Entry 9KNT (electron microscopy, 3.40 A resolution); this record covers chains A and D of the 4 polymer chains in the assembly.

Chain A:
Molecule: RNA-directed RNA polymerase L
Organism: Measles virus strain Ichinose-B95a
Notes: EC 2.7.7.48, 3.6.1.-, 2.7.7.88, 2.1.1.375
UniProt: Q9WMB3 (L_MEASC); residue numbers follow UniProt; this construct covers 1-2183
Sequence (2183 residues; numbered 1 to 2183; the number before each row is that of its first residue):
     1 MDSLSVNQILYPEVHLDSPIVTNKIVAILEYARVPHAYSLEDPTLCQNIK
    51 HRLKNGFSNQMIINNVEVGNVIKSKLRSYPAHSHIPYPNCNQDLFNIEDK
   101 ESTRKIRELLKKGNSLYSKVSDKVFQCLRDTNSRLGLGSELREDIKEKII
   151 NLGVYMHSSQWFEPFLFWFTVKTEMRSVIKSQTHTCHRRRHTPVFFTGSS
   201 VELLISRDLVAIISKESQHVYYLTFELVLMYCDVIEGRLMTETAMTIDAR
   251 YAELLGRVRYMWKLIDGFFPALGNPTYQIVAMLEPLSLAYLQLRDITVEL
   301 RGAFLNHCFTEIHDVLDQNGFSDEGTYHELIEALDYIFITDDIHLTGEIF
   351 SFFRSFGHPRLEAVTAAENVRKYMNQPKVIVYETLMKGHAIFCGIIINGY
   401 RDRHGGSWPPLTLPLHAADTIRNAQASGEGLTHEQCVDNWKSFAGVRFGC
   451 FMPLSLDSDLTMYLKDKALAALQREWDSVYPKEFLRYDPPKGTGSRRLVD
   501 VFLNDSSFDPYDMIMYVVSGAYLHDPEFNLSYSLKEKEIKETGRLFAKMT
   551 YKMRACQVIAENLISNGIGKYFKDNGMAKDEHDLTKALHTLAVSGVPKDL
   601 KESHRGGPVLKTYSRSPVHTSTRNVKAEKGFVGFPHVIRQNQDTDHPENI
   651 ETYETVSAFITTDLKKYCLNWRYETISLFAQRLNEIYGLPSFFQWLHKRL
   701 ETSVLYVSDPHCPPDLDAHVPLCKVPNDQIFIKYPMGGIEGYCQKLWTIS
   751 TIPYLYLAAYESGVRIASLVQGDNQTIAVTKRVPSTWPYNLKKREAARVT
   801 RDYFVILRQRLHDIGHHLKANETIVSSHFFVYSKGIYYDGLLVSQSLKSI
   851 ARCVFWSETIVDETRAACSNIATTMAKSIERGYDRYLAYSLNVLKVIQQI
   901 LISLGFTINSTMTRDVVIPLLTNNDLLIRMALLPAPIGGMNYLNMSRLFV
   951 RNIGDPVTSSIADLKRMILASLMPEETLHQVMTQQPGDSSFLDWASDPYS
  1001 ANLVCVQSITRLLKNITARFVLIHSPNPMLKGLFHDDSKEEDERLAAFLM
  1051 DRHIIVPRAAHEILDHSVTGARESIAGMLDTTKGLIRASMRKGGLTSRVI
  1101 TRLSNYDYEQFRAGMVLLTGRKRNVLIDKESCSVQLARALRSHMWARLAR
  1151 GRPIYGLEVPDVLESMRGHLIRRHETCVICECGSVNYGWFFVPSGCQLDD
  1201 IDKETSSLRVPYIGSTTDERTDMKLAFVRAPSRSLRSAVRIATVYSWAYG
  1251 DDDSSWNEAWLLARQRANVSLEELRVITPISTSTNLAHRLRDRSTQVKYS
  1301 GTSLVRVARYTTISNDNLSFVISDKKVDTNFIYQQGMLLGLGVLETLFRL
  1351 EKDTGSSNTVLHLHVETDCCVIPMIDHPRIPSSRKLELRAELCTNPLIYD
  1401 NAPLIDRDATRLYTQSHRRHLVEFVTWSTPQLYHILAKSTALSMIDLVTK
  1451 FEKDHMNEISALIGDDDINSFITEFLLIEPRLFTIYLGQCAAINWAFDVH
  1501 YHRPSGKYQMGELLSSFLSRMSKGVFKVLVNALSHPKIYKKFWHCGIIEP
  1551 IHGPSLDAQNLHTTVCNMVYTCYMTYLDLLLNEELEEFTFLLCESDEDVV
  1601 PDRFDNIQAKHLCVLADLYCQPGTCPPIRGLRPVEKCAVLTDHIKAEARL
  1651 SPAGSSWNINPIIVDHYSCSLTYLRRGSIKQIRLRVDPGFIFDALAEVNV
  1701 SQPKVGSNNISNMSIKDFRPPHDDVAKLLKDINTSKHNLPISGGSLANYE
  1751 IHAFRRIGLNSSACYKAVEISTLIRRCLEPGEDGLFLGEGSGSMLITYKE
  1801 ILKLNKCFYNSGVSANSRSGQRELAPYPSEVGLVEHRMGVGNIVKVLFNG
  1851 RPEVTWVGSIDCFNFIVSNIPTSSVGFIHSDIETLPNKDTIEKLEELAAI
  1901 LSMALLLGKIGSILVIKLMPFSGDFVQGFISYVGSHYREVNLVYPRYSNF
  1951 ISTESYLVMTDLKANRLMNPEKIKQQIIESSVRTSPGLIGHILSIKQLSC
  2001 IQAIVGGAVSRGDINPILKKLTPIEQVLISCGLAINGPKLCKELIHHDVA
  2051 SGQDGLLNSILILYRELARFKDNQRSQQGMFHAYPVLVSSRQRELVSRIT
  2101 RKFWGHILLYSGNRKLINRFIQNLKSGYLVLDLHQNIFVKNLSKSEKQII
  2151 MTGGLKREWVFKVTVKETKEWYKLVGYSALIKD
Unresolved in the structure: 1-6, 575-651, 1202-1231, 1286-1301, 1405-2183
Ion coordination: Zn2+ site 1: C1132, C1369, C1370; Zn2+ site 2: C1180, H1362
Ligand contacts: A1EF9 (2-methyl-N-[4-[(2S)-2-(2-morpholin-4-ylethyl)piperidin-1-yl]sulfonylphenyl]-5-(trifluoromethyl)pyrazole-3-carboxamide): L664, Y667, C668, W671, I739, E740, G741, Q744, W747, T748, T751, L755, G772, D773, Q775, L811, H816

Chain D:
Molecule: Phosphoprotein
Organism: Measles virus strain Ichinose-B95a
UniProt: Q9WMB4 (PHOSP_MEASC); residues 1-507 here = UniProt positions 1-507
Sequence (507 residues; row label = number of the first residue in the row):
     1 MAEEQARHVKNGLECIRALKAEPIGSLAVEEAMAAWSEISDNPGQDRATC
    51 KEEEAGSSGLSKPCLSAIGSTEGGAPRIRGQGSGESDDDAETLGIPSRNL
   101 QASSTGLQCYHVYDHSGEAVKGIQDADSIMVQSGLDGDSTLSGGDDESEN
   151 SDVDIGEPDTEGYAITDRGSAPISMGFRASDVETAEGGEIHELLKLQSRG
   201 NNFPKLGKTLNVPPPPNPSRASTSETPIKKGTDARLASFGTEIASLLTGG
   251 ATQCARKSPSEPSGPGAPAGNVPECVSNAALIQEWTPESGTTISPRSQNN
   301 EEGGDYYDDELFSDVQDIKTALAKIHEDNQKIISKLESLLLLKGEVESIK
   351 KQINRQNISISTLEGHLSSIMIAIPGLGKDPNDPTADVELNPDLKPIIGR
   401 DSGRALAEVLKKPVASRQLQGMTNGRTSSRGQLLKEFQLKPIGKKVSSAV
   451 GFVPDTGPASRSVIRSIIKSSRLEEDRKRYLMTLLDDIKGANDLAKFHQM
   501 LMKIIMK
Unresolved in the structure: 1-351, 393-507
Curated features (UniProtKB/Swiss-Prot):
  - region (Interaction with the L polymerase): S361 to L377, P396 to L410
  - modified residue (Phosphoserine): S86, S151

Interface between chain A and chain D:
Pairs across the interface (38):
  Y382(A) - H366(D)
  Y382(A) - I370(D)  hydrophobic
  M386(A) - S369(D)
  L415(A) - S361(D)
  H416(A) - I358(D)
  H416(A) - S361(D)  hydrogen bond
  H416(A) - T362(D)  hydrogen bond
  W440(A) - H366(D)
  K441(A) - H366(D)
  A444(A) - G365(D)
  A444(A) - H366(D)
  R447(A) - T385(D)  hydrogen bond
  C450(A) - D387(D)
  M452(A) - L390(D)
  P453(A) - L390(D)  hydrophobic
  L454(A) - L390(D)  hydrophobic
  L454(A) - N391(D)
  Y511(A) - N391(D)
  Y673(A) - P375(D)  hydrophobic
  Y673(A) - N382(D)  hydrogen bond
  E674(A) - A373(D)
  S677(A) - I372(D)  hydrogen bond (side chain-backbone)
  S677(A) - A373(D)
  L678(A) - A373(D)  hydrophobic
  Q681(A) - I372(D)
  Q681(A) - N382(D)
  Q681(A) - D383(D)
  N684(A) - D383(D)  hydrogen bond
  N684(A) - A386(D)
  E685(A) - T385(D)
  Y687(A) - L390(D)
  G688(A) - A386(D)
  G688(A) - D387(D)
  G688(A) - V388(D)
  P690(A) - D383(D)
  S691(A) - D383(D)
  Q694(A) - N382(D)
  Q694(A) - D383(D)
Also at the interface, not in a pair above, chain A (27 interface residues in all): G445, L689
Also at the interface, not in a pair above, chain D (21 interface residues in all): S368, I374, E389

Summary:
27 residues of chain A face 21 of chain D across their interface, with 6 hydrogen bonds. Among the polar pairs
are H416(A)-S361(D), H416(A)-T362(D) and R447(A)-T385(D). Bound to chain A: compound A1EF9. C1132(A), C1369(A)
and C1370(A) coordinate Zn2+ site 1.
Here chain A is RNA-directed RNA polymerase L and chain D is Phosphoprotein, both from Measles virus strain
Ichinose-B95a. Entry 9KNT (ERDRP-0519-bound measles virus L-P complex) was determined by electron microscopy
together with 9KNQ, 9KNV and 9KNZ from the same study.
